PDB entry 2AD7 | X-ray diffraction, 1.50 A resolution | chains C and D of the 4 polymer chains in the assembly

# Chain C
Protein: Methanol dehydrogenase subunit 1
Organism: Methylophilus methylotrophus
Notes: EC 1.1.99.8
UniProt: P38539 (DHM1_METME); residues 1-571 here correspond to UniProt positions 3-573 (UniProt number = residue number + 2)
Sequence (571 residues; each row starts with the number of its first residue):
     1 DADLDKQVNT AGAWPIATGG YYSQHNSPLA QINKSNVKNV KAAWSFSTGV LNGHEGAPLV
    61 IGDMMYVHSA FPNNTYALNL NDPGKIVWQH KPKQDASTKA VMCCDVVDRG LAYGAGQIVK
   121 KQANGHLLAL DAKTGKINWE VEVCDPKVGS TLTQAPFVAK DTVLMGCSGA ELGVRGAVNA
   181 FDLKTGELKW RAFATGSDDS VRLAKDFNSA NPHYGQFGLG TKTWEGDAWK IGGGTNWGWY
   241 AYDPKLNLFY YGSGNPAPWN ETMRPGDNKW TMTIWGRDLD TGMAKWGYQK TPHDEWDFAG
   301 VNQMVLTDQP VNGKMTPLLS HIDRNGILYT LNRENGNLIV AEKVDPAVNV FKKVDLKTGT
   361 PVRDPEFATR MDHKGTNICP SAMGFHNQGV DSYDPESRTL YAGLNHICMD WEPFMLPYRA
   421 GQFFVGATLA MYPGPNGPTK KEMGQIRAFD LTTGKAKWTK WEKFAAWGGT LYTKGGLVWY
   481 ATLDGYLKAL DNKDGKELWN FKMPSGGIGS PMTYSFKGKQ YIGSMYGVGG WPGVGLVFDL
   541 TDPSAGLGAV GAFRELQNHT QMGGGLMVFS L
Cystine bridges: Cys103-Cys104, Cys144-Cys167, Cys379-Cys408
Ion coordination: Ca2+: Glu171, Asn255, Asp297 (together with pyrroloquinoline quinone)
Small-molecule neighbours: pyrroloquinoline quinone (PQQ): Glu55, Cys103, Cys104, Val107, Arg109, Thr153, Ser168, Gly169, Ala170, Glu171, Thr235, Trp237, Asn255, Asp297, Ala299, Arg324, Asn387, Gln388, Trp467, Gly530, Trp531, Pro532

# Chain D
Protein: Methanol dehydrogenase subunit 2
Organism: Methylophilus methylotrophus
Notes: EC 1.1.99.8
UniProt: P38540 (DHM2_METME); residues 1-69 here correspond to UniProt positions 23-91 (UniProt number = residue number + 22)
Sequence (69 residues; each row starts with the number of its first residue):
     1 YDGQNCKEPG NCWENKPGYP EKIAGSKYDP KHDPVELNKQ EESIKAMDAR NAKRIANAKS
    61 SGNFVFDVK
Cystine bridges: Cys6-Cys12

# How chain C and chain D interact
Pairs across the interface - 84 pairs, chain C then chain D:
  His126(C) with Phe66(D)
  Asn138(C) with Phe64(D)
  Trp139(C) with Phe64(D), hydrophobic
  Glu140(C) with Phe64(D); Phe66(D)
  Val141(C) with Asn51(D)
  Glu142(C) with Met47(D); Arg50(D), salt bridge; Asn51(D), hydrogen bond (backbone-side chain); Arg54(D), salt bridge; Phe66(D)
  Val143(C) with Met47(D)
  Cys144(C) with Met47(D)
  Asp145(C) with Ser43(D), hydrogen bond
  Gly173(C) with Gln40(D), hydrogen bond (backbone-side chain)
  Val174(C) with Gln40(D)
  Arg175(C) with Gln40(D), hydrogen bond (backbone-side chain)
  Thr185(C) with Ile55(D)
  Gly186(C) with Ile55(D)
  Glu187(C) with Ile55(D)
  Leu188(C) with Asp48(D)
  Arg191(C) with Ile44(D); Met47(D); Asp48(D), salt bridge
  Pro212(C) with Pro9(D)
  His213(C) with Gly10(D)
  Tyr214(C) with Gly10(D)
  Gly215(C) with Pro9(D); Gly10(D)
  Leu219(C) with Pro9(D); Gly10(D)
  Thr223(C) with Gly10(D)
  Glu225(C) with Lys22(D); Ile23(D), hydrogen bond (side chain-backbone); Ala24(D), hydrogen bond (side chain-backbone)
  Asp227(C) with Leu37(D)
  Lys230(C) with Asn38(D); Gln40(D), hydrogen bond (backbone-side chain)
  Ile231(C) with His32(D); Leu37(D), hydrophobic; Gln40(D)
  Glu261(C) with Lys16(D), salt bridge
  Thr262(C) with Ile23(D); Tyr28(D)
  Met263(C) with Ile23(D); Pro30(D), hydrophobic; His32(D)
  Pro265(C) with Trp13(D), hydrophobic; Ile23(D)
  Gly266(C) with Trp13(D)
  Asp267(C) with Gly10(D); Asn11(D); Cys12(D), hydrogen bond (side chain-backbone); Trp13(D), hydrogen bond (side chain-backbone)
  Lys269(C) with Gly10(D), hydrogen bond (side chain-backbone)
  His293(C) with Tyr1(D); Trp13(D)
  Glu295(C) with Tyr1(D); Lys16(D), salt bridge
  Thr358(C) with Gln4(D), hydrogen bond
  Thr360(C) with Gly3(D); Gln4(D), hydrogen bond
  Pro361(C) with Asp2(D); Gln4(D)
  Val362(C) with Asp2(D); Gln4(D)
  Arg363(C) with Tyr1(D); Asp2(D), hydrogen bond (backbone-backbone); Gly3(D)
  Ala368(C) with Lys16(D)
  Thr369(C) with Lys16(D)
  Arg370(C) with Lys16(D); Tyr19(D), hydrogen bond
  Met371(C) with Tyr19(D), hydrogen bond (backbone-side chain); Tyr28(D), hydrophobic
  Asp372(C) with Tyr28(D), hydrogen bond
  Met415(C) with Tyr28(D); Asp29(D)
  Tyr418(C) with Glu36(D); Gln40(D)
  Arg419(C) with Glu36(D)
  Ala420(C) with Glu36(D), hydrogen bond (backbone-side chain); Lys39(D)
  Phe424(C) with His32(D)
Also at the interface, not in a pair above, chain C (59 interface residues in all): Val148, Phe193, Lys222, Arg264, Pro292, Asp355, Pro365, His373
Also at the interface, not in a pair above, chain D (34 interface residues in all): Glu21

# In short
59 residues of chain C and 34 residues of chain D are in contact; the contacts include 17 hydrogen bonds and 5
salt bridges. Among the polar pairs are Glu142(C)-Arg50(D), Glu142(C)-Arg54(D) and Arg191(C)-Asp48(D). Chain C
binds pyrroloquinoline quinone.
Chain C is Methanol dehydrogenase subunit 1 and chain D is Methanol dehydrogenase subunit 2, both from
Methylophilus methylotrophus; the structure, crystal structure of methanol dehydrogenase from M. W3A1 (form C)
in the presence of methanol, was determined by X-ray diffraction, deposited together with 2AD6 and 2AD8.
